8DOI - chain A; structure by X-ray diffraction, 1.93 A resolution.

[Chain A]
Protein: Dehaloperoxidase B
Source organism: Amphitrite ornata
UniProt: Q9NAV7 (Q9NAV7_9ANNE); residues 1-137 here correspond to UniProt positions 2-138 (UniProt number = residue number + 1)
Chain sequence (137 residues; row label = number of the first residue in the row):
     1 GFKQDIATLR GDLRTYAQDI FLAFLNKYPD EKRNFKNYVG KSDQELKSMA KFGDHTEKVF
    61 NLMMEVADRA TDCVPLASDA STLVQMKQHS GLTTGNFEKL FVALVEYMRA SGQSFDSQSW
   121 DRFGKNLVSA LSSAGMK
Bound ions: heme Fe near His89 (its only coordinating residue here)
Small-molecule neighbours:
  - 2-(2-hydroxyphenyl)phenol (5VL): Phe21, Phe35, Tyr38, His55, Thr56, Val59, Phe60, Leu100
  - heme (HEM): Phe24, Glu31, Asn34, Phe35, His55, Lys58, Val59, Leu62, Met63, Leu83, Met86, Gln88, His89, Leu92, Asn96, Phe97, Leu100, Phe101, Leu127

[Summary]
Chain A binds heme and 2-(2-hydroxyphenyl)phenol.
Chain A is Dehaloperoxidase B (Amphitrite ornata); the structure, Dehaloperoxidase B in complex with
2,2'-Biphenol, was determined by X-ray diffraction (same publication as 8DOG, 8DOH and 8DOJ).
